4Y9Y - chains C and D of the 28 polymer chains in the assembly; structure by X-ray diffraction, 2.80 A resolution.

Chain C:
Protein: Proteasome subunit alpha type-4
From: Saccharomyces cerevisiae S288c
Notes: EC 3.4.25.1
UniProt: P40303 (PSA4_YEAST); residues -1 to 252 here correspond to UniProt positions 1-254 (UniProt number = residue number + 2)
Sequence (254 residues; numbered -1 to 252; the number before each row is that of its first residue; numbers below 1 keep their minus sign (Met-1 is residue -1)):
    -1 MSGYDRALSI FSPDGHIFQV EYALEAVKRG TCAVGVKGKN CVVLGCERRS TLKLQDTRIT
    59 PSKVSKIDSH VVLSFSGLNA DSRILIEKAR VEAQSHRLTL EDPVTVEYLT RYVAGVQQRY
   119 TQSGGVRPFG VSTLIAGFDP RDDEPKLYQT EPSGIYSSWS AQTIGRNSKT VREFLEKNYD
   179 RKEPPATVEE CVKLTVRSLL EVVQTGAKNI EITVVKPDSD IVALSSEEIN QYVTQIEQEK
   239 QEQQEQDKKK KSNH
Unresolved in the structure: -1 to 0, 241-252
Swiss-Prot annotation at these positions:
  - modified residue: Thr58 (Phosphothreonine)

Chain D:
Protein: Proteasome subunit alpha type-5
From: Saccharomyces cerevisiae S288c
Notes: EC 3.4.25.1
UniProt: P32379 (PSA5_YEAST); residues -7 to 252 here correspond to UniProt positions 1-260 (UniProt number = residue number + 8)
Sequence (260 residues; row label = number of the first residue in the row; numbers below 1 keep their minus sign (Met-7 is residue -7)):
    -7 MFLTRSEYDR GVSTFSPEGR LFQVEYSLEA IKLGSTAIGI ATKEGVVLGV EKRATSPLLE
    53 SDSIEKIVEI DRHIGCAMSG LTADARSMIE HARTAAVTHN LYYDEDINVE SLTQSVCDLA
   113 LRFGEGASGE ERLMSRPFGV ALLIAGHDAD DGYQLFHAEP SGTFYRYNAK AIGSGSEGAQ
   173 AELLNEWHSS LTLKEAELLV LKILKQVMEE KLDENNAQLS CITKQDGFKI YDNEKTAELI
   233 KELKEKEAAE SPEEADVEMS
Unresolved in the structure: -7 to 0, 118-124, 243-252

How chain C and chain D interact:
Pairs across the interface - 63 pairs, chain C then chain D:
  Asp3(C) - Glu117(D)
  Arg4(C) - Glu117(D)
  Ala5(C) - Val4(D)  hydrophobic
  Ala5(C) - Glu117(D)  hydrogen bond (backbone-side chain)
  Ala5(C) - Ser127(D)
  Ser7(C) - Ser127(D)
  Ser7(C) - Arg128(D)
  Ile8(C) - Gln15(D)
  Phe9(C) - Gln15(D)
  Phe9(C) - Tyr18(D)
  Phe9(C) - Ser19(D)
  Phe9(C) - Ala22(D)  hydrophobic
  Phe9(C) - Leu73(D)  hydrophobic
  Phe9(C) - Arg128(D)
  Phe9(C) - Pro129(D)
  Phe9(C) - Gly131(D)
  Ser10(C) - Tyr18(D)
  Pro11(C) - Tyr18(D)  hydrophobic
  Pro11(C) - Glu21(D)
  Gly13(C) - Tyr18(D)
  Gly13(C) - Glu21(D)
  Gly13(C) - Ala22(D)
  His14(C) - Leu25(D)
  Ile15(C) - Leu73(D)  hydrophobic
  Ile15(C) - Arg128(D)
  Lys35(C) - Glu52(D)  salt bridge
  Gln116(C) - Ala75(D)
  Gln116(C) - Asp76(D)
  Gln116(C) - Arg128(D)
  Thr119(C) - Arg128(D)  hydrogen bond (backbone-side chain)
  Gln120(C) - Met126(D)
  Gln120(C) - Ser127(D)  hydrogen bond (backbone-backbone)
  Gln120(C) - Arg128(D)
  Gln120(C) - Pro129(D)
  Gln120(C) - Phe130(D)
  Ser121(C) - Ser127(D)
  Gly122(C) - Ser127(D)
  Ser151(C) - Ala75(D)
  Gly152(C) - Ala75(D)
  Ile153(C) - Thr74(D)
  Ile153(C) - Ala75(D)
  Ser155(C) - Leu51(D)
  Ser155(C) - Ser55(D)
  Ser156(C) - Leu51(D)
  Ser156(C) - Glu52(D)  hydrogen bond
  Ser156(C) - Ser55(D)  hydrogen bond (backbone-side chain)
  Trp157(C) - Thr47(D)
  Trp157(C) - Ser48(D)
  Trp157(C) - Leu50(D)
  Trp157(C) - Leu51(D)
  Trp157(C) - Glu52(D)
  Ser158(C) - Leu50(D)  hydrogen bond (backbone-backbone)
  Ser158(C) - Glu52(D)  hydrogen bond
  Ala159(C) - Leu50(D)
  Leu173(C) - Leu50(D)  hydrophobic
  Glu174(C) - Ser48(D)  hydrogen bond
  Glu174(C) - Pro49(D)
  Glu174(C) - Leu50(D)
  Tyr177(C) - Leu50(D)  hydrophobic
  Arg179(C) - Pro49(D)  hydrogen bond (side chain-backbone)
  Arg179(C) - Leu50(D)
  Arg179(C) - Leu51(D)  hydrogen bond (side chain-backbone)
  Arg179(C) - Glu52(D)
Also at the interface, not in a pair above, chain C (31 interface residues in all): Asp12, Arg170
Also at the interface, not in a pair above, chain D (27 interface residues in all): Asp1, Ser79

Summary:
Chain C and chain D form an interface of 31 and 27 residues respectively; the contacts include 10 hydrogen
bonds and 1 salt bridge. Polar pairs include Lys35(C)-Glu52(D), Ala5(C)-Glu117(D) and Thr119(C)-Arg128(D).
Here chain C is Proteasome subunit alpha type-4 and chain D is Proteasome subunit alpha type-5, both from
Saccharomyces cerevisiae S288c. Entry 4Y9Y (Yeast 20S proteasome beta2-H116E mutant) was determined by X-ray
diffraction (same publication as 4Y69, 4Y6A, 4Y6V, 4Y6Z, 4Y70, 4Y74 and 34 further entries).
